PDB entry 7JK3 | electron microscopy, 3.40 A resolution | chains C and E of the 9 polymer chains in the assembly

[Chain C]
Protein: Origin recognition complex subunit 3
Organism: Drosophila melanogaster
Reference sequence: Q7K2L1 (Q7K2L1_DROME); residues 1-721 here = UniProt positions 1-721
Chain sequence (721 residues; row label = number of the first residue in the row):
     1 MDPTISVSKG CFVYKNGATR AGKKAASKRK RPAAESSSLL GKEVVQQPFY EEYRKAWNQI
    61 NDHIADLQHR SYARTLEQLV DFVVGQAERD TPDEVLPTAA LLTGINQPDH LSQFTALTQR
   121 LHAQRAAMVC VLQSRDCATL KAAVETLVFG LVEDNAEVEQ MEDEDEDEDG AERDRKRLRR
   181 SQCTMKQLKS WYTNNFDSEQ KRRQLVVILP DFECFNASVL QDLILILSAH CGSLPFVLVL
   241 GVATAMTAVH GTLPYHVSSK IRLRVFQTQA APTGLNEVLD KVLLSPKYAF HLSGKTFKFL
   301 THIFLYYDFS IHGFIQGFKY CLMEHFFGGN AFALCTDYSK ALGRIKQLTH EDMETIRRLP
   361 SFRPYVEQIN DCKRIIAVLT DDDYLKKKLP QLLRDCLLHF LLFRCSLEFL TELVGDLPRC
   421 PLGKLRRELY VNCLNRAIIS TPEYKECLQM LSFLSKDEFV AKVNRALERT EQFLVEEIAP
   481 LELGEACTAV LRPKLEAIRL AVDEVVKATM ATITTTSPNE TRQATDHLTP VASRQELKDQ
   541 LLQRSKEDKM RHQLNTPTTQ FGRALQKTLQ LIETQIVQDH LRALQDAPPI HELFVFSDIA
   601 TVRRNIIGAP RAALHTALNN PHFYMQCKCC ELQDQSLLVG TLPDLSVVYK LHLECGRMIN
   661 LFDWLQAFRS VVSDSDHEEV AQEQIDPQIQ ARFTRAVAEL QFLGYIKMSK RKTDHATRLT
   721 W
Unresolved in the structure: 21-37, 90-93, 160-176, 200-201, 509-561, 673-686
From the paper describing this entry:
  - mutagenesis - K141A (3-fold): decreased binding to DNA

[Chain E]
Protein: Origin recognition complex subunit 5
Organism: Drosophila melanogaster
Reference sequence: Q24169 (ORC5_DROME); residue numbers follow UniProt; this construct covers 1-460
Chain sequence (460 residues; each row starts with the number of its first residue):
     1 MEAICSSLEP LFPCREAAIE TLGELIGDSS ETYPSAIYLF GHSGTGKTAL TRAFLKECGK
    61 RQNVRTAHLN AIECYTTKIM LEILLDSLAP DQGDALKVDN MLDFVEQLRR QAATRVEDQG
   121 FLIAVDNAER LRDMDANVLP VLLRLQELTN LNLCVILLSQ LPFEKFYNKT GLSEIVCLHL
   181 AQYNKAETQR ILGSDFQQVR NQLLEQFAQD KKRLEICQEA VTEDFYNNYL NLFLSVFYKA
   241 CRDVPELQLT ARKCLSTYLE PVLDGTVDAT DISRLWRHIA GPLRSALTQI YMRIEKPAEE
   301 VEDFTAIEDQ SVRKLAQSLE LPYYAKFLLI AAFLASHNAA KQDKRLFVKH HGKQRKRMQT
   361 VNARAKTTEK MSTTLGPKSF SIDRLLAIFY AILEEKVGLT CNLLSQISTL VHLNLLSFVS
   421 GEQNIMEGSA RLQCTIGLEF VLQIGKVVGF NVRQYLCDFM
Unresolved in the structure: 207-210, 266-272, 296-317, 350-374, 457-460
Ion coordination: Mg2+: T48, D126 (together with ATP)
Small-molecule neighbours: ATP (adenosine-5'-triphosphate): L11, F12, P13, R15, H42, S43, G44, T45, G46, K47, T48, A49, Q160, Y183, I191, V244, P245
Curated features (UniProtKB/Swiss-Prot):
  - binding site (ATP): G41 to T48

[How chain C and chain E interact]
Residue-residue contacts (55; chain C residue first):
  I105(C) - L319(E)  hydrophobic
  I105(C) - E320(E)
  I105(C) - P322(E)
  L140(C) - I72(E)
  K141(C) - Y75(E)
  T184(C) - Y75(E)
  T184(C) - I79(E)
  K186(C) - E82(E)
  K186(C) - D86(E)  salt bridge
  E213(C) - N414(E)
  C214(C) - H412(E)
  D222(C) - I72(E)
  D222(C) - R130(E)  salt bridge
  L225(C) - I72(E)  hydrophobic
  I226(C) - I72(E)
  I226(C) - E73(E)
  A229(C) - R52(E)
  A229(C) - N70(E)
  A229(C) - E73(E)
  H230(C) - E73(E)  salt bridge
  A243(C) - L413(E)  hydrophobic
  T244(C) - L319(E)
  T244(C) - L413(E)
  H250(C) - M292(E)
  H250(C) - I294(E)
  Y255(C) - S43(E)
  Y255(C) - D243(E)  hydrogen bond
  Y255(C) - Y291(E)  hydrophobic
  S258(C) - R293(E)
  S259(C) - R293(E)  hydrogen bond (backbone-side chain)
  I261(C) - R293(E)  hydrogen bond (backbone-side chain)
  R262(C) - L249(E)
  R262(C) - E295(E)
  L263(C) - R293(E)
  L263(C) - I294(E)
  L263(C) - E295(E)  hydrogen bond (backbone-backbone)
  V265(C) - I294(E)  hydrophobic
  L305(C) - Y323(E)
  Y306(C) - P322(E)
  Y306(C) - Y323(E)
  Y306(C) - Y324(E)  hydrogen bond (backbone-backbone)
  Y307(C) - P322(E)
  Y307(C) - Y324(E)  hydrophobic
  Y307(C) - N402(E)
  Y307(C) - Q406(E)  hydrogen bond (backbone-side chain)
  D308(C) - N402(E)  hydrogen bond
  D308(C) - Q406(E)
  F309(C) - L321(E)
  I607(C) - T400(E)
  I607(C) - N402(E)
  G608(C) - T400(E)
  G608(C) - C401(E)  hydrogen bond (backbone-backbone)
  R611(C) - L399(E)
  L719(C) - E427(E)
  W721(C) - D383(E)
Other interface residues (no listed pair), chain C (38 interface residues in all): Q107, Q187, M246, K260, R264, H302
Other interface residues (no listed pair), chain E (38 interface residues in all): I83, D94, L386, A387, E395

[Overview]
The chain C/chain E interface involves 38 residues from each chain; the contacts include 8 hydrogen bonds and
3 salt bridges. Polar pairs include K186(C)-D86(E), D222(C)-R130(E) and H230(C)-E73(E). Ligands of chain E:
ATP. T48(E) and D126(E) coordinate Mg2+. UniProt lists 8 ATP-binding residues on chain E. From the paper:
K141A of chain C reduces binding to DNA.
Here chain C is Origin recognition complex subunit 3 and chain E is Origin recognition complex subunit 5, both
from Drosophila melanogaster. Entry 7JK3 (Structure of Drosophila ORC bound to GC-rich DNA and Cdc6) was
determined by electron microscopy (same publication as 7JGR, 7JGS, 7JK2, 7JK4, 7JK5 and 7JK6).
